Entry 8DR5 (electron microscopy, 2.76 A resolution); this record covers chains A and K of the 12 polymer chains in the assembly.

== Chain A ==
Protein: Replication factor C subunit 1
Organism: Saccharomyces cerevisiae
UniProt: P38630 (RFC1_YEAST); residues 1-861 here = UniProt positions 1-861
Amino-acid sequence (918 residues; numbered 1 to 918; the number before each row is that of its first residue):
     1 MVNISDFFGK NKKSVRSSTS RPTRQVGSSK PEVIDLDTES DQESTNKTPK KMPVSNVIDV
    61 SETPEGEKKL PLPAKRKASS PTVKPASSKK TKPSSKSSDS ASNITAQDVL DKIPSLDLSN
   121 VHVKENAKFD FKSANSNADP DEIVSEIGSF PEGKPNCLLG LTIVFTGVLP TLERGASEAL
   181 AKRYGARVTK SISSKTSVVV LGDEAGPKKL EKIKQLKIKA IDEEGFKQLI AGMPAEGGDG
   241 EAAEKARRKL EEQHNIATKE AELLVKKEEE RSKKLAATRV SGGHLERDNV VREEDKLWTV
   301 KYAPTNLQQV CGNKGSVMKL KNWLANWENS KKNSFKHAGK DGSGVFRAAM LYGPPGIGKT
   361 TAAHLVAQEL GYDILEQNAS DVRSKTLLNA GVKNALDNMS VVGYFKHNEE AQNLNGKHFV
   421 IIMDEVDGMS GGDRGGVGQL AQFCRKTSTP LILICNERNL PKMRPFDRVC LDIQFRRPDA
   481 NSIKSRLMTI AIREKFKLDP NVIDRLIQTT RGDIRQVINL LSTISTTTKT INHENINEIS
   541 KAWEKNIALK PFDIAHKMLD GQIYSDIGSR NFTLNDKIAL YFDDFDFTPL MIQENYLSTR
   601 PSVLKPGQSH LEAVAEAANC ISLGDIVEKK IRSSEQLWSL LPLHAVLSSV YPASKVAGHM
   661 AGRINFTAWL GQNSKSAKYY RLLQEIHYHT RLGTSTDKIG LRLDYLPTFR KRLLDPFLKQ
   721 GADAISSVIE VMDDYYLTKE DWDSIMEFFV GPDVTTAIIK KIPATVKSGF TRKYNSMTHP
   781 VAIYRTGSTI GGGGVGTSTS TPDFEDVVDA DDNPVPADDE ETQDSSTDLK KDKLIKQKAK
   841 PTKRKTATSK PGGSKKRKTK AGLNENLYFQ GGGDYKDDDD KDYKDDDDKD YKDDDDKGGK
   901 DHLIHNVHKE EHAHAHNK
Unresolved in the structure: 1-102, 119-148, 282-289, 787-918
Construct notes: expression tag (862-918)
Bound ions: Mg2+: Thr360 (together with ATP-gamma-S)
Ligand contacts: ATP-gamma-S (AGS; phosphothiophosphoric acid-adenylate ester): Thr299, Tyr302, Ala303, Pro304, Val310, Cys311, Pro354, Pro355, Gly356, Ile357, Gly358, Lys359, Thr360, Thr361, Asn456, Arg486, Ile514, Arg515, Ile518
Swiss-Prot annotation at these positions:
  - motif (Nuclear localization signal): Lys830 to Leu834, Lys855 to Lys860
  - binding site (ATP): Thr299, Cys311, Gly353 to Thr361, Asn456
  - modified residue: Thr38 (Phosphothreonine), Ser40 (Phosphoserine), Thr63 (Phosphothreonine)
  - mutagenesis: Asp427 (D427H: In cs mutant CDC44-2; causes cell cycle arrest), Gly436 (G436R: In cs mutant CDC44-3/4; causes cell cycle arrest), Gly512 (G512A: In cs mutant CDC44-9; no effect), Asp513 (D513N: In cs mutants CDC44-1/5/8 and CDC44-9; causes cell cycle arrest)

== Chain K ==
Molecule: 11-nt DNA strand
Sequence (11 nucleotides; each row starts with the number of its first residue; numbering starts at 0):
     0 AGGGGGGGGG G

== Interface between chain A and chain K ==
Pairs across the interface (16; chain A residue first):
  Lys208(A) - DA0(K)  salt bridge to the phosphate
  Lys208(A) - DG1(K)  salt bridge to the phosphate
  Lys245(A) - DG8(K)  phosphate contact
  Lys245(A) - DG9(K)  salt bridge to the phosphate
  Lys249(A) - DG8(K)  salt bridge to the phosphate
  Lys314(A) - DG6(K)  phosphate contact
  Gly315(A) - DG6(K)  hydrogen bond to the phosphate
  Arg476(A) - DG4(K)  phosphate contact
  Arg476(A) - DG5(K)  sugar contact
  His556(A) - DA0(K)  hydrogen bond to the base
  Met660(A) - DA0(K)  sugar contact
  Gly662(A) - DA0(K)  sugar contact
  Arg663(A) - DA0(K)  base contact
  Arg663(A) - DG1(K)  hydrogen bond to the base
  Arg663(A) - DG2(K)  sugar contact
  Ile664(A) - DA0(K)  hydrogen bond to the base
Also at the interface, not in a pair above, chain A (12 interface residues in all): Asn313

== Summary ==
Chain A and chain K form an interface of 12 and 8 residues respectively, with 4 hydrogen bonds and 4 salt
bridges. Among the polar pairs are His556(A)-DA0(K), Arg663(A)-DG1(K) and Ile664(A)-DA0(K). Chain A binds
ATP-gamma-S.
Chain A is Replication factor C subunit 1 (Saccharomyces cerevisiae) and chain K is an 11-nt DNA strand; the
structure, Open state of RFC:PCNA bound to a 3' ss/dsDNA junction (DNA2) with NTD, was determined by electron
microscopy, deposited together with 8DQW, 8DQX, 8DQZ, 8DR0, 8DR1, 8DR3 and 3 further entries.
